PDB entry 4YI5 | X-ray diffraction, 1.80 A resolution | chain A

Chain A:
Name: Glycogen phosphorylase, muscle form
Organism: Oryctolagus cuniculus
Notes: EC 2.4.1.1
Reference sequence: P00489 (PYGM_RABIT); residues 0-842 here correspond to UniProt positions 1-843 (UniProt number = residue number + 1)
Sequence (843 residues; numbered 0 to 842; the number before each row is that of its first residue; numbering starts at 0):
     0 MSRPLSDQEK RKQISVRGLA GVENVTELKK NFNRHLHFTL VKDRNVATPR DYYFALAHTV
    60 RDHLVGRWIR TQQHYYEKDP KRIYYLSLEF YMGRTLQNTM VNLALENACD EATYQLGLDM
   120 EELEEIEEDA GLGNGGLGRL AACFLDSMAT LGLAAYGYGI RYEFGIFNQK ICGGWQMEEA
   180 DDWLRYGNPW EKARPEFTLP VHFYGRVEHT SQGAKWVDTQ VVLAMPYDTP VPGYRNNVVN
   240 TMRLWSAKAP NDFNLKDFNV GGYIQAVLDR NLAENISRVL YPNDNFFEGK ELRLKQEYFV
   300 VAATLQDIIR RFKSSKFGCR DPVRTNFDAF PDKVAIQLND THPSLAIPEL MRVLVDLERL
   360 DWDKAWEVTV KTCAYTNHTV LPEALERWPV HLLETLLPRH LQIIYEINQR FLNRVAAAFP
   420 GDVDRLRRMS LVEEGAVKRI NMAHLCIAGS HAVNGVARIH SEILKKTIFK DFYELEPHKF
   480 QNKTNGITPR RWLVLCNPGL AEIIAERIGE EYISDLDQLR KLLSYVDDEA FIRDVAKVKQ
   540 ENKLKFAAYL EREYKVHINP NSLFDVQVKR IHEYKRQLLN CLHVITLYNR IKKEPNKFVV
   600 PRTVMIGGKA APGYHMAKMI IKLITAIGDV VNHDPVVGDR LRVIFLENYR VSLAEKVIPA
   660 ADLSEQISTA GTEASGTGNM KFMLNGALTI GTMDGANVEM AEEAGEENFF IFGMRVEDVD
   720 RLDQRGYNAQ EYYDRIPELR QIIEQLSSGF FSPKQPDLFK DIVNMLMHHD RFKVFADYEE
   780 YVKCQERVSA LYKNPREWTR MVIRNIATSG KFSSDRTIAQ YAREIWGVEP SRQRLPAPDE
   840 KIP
Disordered / not traced: 0-11, 255-260, 315-324, 837-842
Glycans and other covalent adducts: pyridoxal phosphate (PLP) linked to Lys680
Residues lining bound ligands:
  - 4D1 (N-({(2E)-3-[4-(propan-2-yl)phenyl]prop-2-enoyl}carbamoyl)-beta-D-glucopyranosylamine): Glu88, Asn133, Gly134, Gly135, Leu136, Leu139, Tyr280, Asn282, Asp283, Phe285, Phe286, Glu287, Arg292, Glu296, His341, His377, Glu385, Val455, Asn484, Tyr573, Glu672, Ala673, Ser674, Gly675, Thr676
  - inosinic acid (IMP): Gln71, Gln72, Tyr75, Tyr155, Arg242, Arg309, Arg310
  - pyridoxal phosphate (PLP): Tyr90, Gly134, Gly135, Arg138, Trp491, Val567, Lys568, Lys574, Tyr648, Arg649, Val650, Ala653, Gln665, Glu672, Gly675, Thr676, Gly677
Swiss-Prot annotation at these positions:
  - binding site (AMP): Asp42, Tyr75, Arg309 to Cys318
  - site: Cys108 (Involved in the association of subunits), Cys142 (Involved in the association of subunits), Tyr155 (Can be labeled by an AMP analog)
  - modified residue: Ser1 (N-acetylserine), Ser14 (Phosphoserine), Tyr203 (Phosphotyrosine), Tyr226 (Phosphotyrosine), Ser429 (Phosphoserine), Tyr472 (Phosphotyrosine), Ser513 (Phosphoserine), Lys680 (N6-(pyridoxal phosphate)lysine), Ser746 (Phosphoserine), Ser747 (Phosphoserine)

Summary:
Ligands of chain A: compound 4D1 and inosinic acid. Pyridoxal phosphate is covalently linked to Lys680.
Curated annotation (UniProt) lists 12 AMP-binding residues.
Chain A is Glycogen phosphorylase, muscle form (Oryctolagus cuniculus); the structure, Crystal structure of
Gpb in complex with 4b, was determined by X-ray diffraction together with 4YI3 from the same study.
